PDB entry 6VZI | X-ray diffraction, 2.72 A resolution | chains G and H of the 6 polymer chains in the assembly

[Chain G]
Molecule: Envelope glycoprotein gp160
Source organism: Human immunodeficiency virus 1
Reference sequence: A0A0N9FF17 (A0A0N9FF17_9HIV1); the construct lacks a stretch of the UniProt sequence and is renumbered around it, so the offset changes along the chain: 33-134 = UniProt 29-130; 142-185 = UniProt 131-174; 188-309 = UniProt 180-301; 312-321 = UniProt 302-311; 4 more segments
Sequence (471 residues; numbered 33 to 513 plus 6 insertion-coded residues; 16 numbers in that range are skipped by the numbering (no residue carries them; nothing is unmodelled there); the number before each row is that of its first residue; a row labelled like 185A-185E holds insertion residues (185A, then the next letters in order)):
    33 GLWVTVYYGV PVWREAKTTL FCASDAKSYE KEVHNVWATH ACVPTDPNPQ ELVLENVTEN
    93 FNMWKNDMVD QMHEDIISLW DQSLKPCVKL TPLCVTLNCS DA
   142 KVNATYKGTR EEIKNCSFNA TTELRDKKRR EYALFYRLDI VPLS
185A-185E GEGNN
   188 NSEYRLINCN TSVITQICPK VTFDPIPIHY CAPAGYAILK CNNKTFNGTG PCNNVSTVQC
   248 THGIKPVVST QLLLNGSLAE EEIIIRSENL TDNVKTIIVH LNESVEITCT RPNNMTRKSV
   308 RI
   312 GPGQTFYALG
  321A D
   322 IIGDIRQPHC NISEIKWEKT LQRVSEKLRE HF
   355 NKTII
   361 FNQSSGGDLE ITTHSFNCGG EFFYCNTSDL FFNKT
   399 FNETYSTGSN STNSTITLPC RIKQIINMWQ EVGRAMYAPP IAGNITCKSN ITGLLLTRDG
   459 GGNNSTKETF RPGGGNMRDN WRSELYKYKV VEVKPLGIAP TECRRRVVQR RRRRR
Disordered / not traced: 60-64, 142-151, 185A-185E, 399-410, 459-465, 505-513
Differences from the reference sequence: engineered mutation Ile204 (Ala196 in A0A0N9FF17), Met302 (Asn294 in A0A0N9FF17), Leu320 (Thr310 in A0A0N9FF17), Pro329 (Ala320 in A0A0N9FF17), Pro437 (Ser423 in A0A0N9FF17), Asn442 (Glu428 in A0A0N9FF17), Cys501 (Ala487 in A0A0N9FF17); expression tag (508-513)
Cystine bridges: Cys54-Cys74, Cys119-Cys205, Cys126-Cys196, Cys131-Cys157, Cys218-Cys247, Cys228-Cys239, Cys296-Cys331, Cys378-Cys445, Cys385-Cys418
Covalently attached groups: glycan linked to Asn88, Asn332; N-acetylglucosamine (NAG) linked to Asn130, Asn156, Asn160, Asn197, Asn230, Asn234, Asn241, Asn262, Asn289, Asn301, Asn362, Asn386, Asn448
What the authors report for this chain:
  - contacts within the chain: Tyr177-Met302 (hydrophobic contact), Tyr177-Leu320 (hydrophobic contact)

[Chain H]
Molecule: 3H109L Fab heavy chain
Source organism: Homo sapiens
Notes: antibody fragment or engineered binder
Sequence (244 residues; numbered 1 to 223 plus 21 insertion-coded residues; the number before each row is that of its first residue; a row labelled like 82A-82C holds insertion residues (82A, then the next letters in order)):
     1 QVQLQESGPG LVKPSETLSL TCTVSGGSIS NYYWSWIRQS PGKGLEWIGY ISDSESTNYN
    61 PSLKSRVIIS VDTSKNQLSL KL
82A-82C NSV
    83 TAADSAIYYC ARAQQGKR
100A-100R IYGMVSFGEFFYYYYMDV
   101 WGKGTTVTVS SASTKGPSVF PLAPSSKSTS GGTAALGCLV KDYFPEPVTV SWNSGALTSG
   161 VHTFPAVLQS SGLYSLSSVV TVPSSSLGTQ TYICNVNHKP SNTKVDKKVE PKSCDKGLEV
   221 LFQ
Disordered / not traced: 126-131, 212-223
Cystine bridges: Cys22-Cys92

[Chain G / chain H interface]
Residue-residue contacts - 12 pairs, chain G then chain H:
  Asp325(G) - Tyr100B(H)
  Ile326(G) - Tyr100B(H)
  Ile326(G) - Glu100I(H)
  Arg327(G) - Gly100C(H)
  Arg327(G) - Met100D(H)
  Arg327(G) - Glu100I(H)  salt bridge
  Gln328(G) - Phe100G(H)
  Gln328(G) - Glu100I(H)  hydrogen bond (backbone-side chain)
  His330(G) - Met100D(H)
  Thr415(G) - Met100D(H)
  Thr415(G) - Phe100G(H)
  Pro417(G) - Phe100G(H)  hydrophobic

[In short]
Chain G and chain H form an interface of 7 and 5 residues respectively, with 1 hydrogen bond and 1 salt
bridge. Polar contacts include Arg327(G)-Glu100I(H) and Gln328(G)-Glu100I(H). N-acetylglucosamine is
covalently linked to Asn88(G), Asn130(G), Asn156(G), Asn160(G), Asn197(G) and Asn230(G) and 9 more. From the
paper: contacts within the chain involving Met302(G), Tyr177(G) and Leu320(G).
Chain G is Envelope glycoprotein gp160 (Human immunodeficiency virus 1) and chain H is 3H109L Fab heavy chain
(Homo sapiens); the structure, Crystal Structure of HIV-1 CAP256 RnS-3mut-2G-SOSIP.664 Prefusion Env Trimer in
Complex with Human Antibodies 3H109L and ..., was determined by X-ray diffraction, deposited together with
6W03.
